PDB entry 6RDI | electron microscopy, 3.20 A resolution | chains P and U of the 31 polymer chains in the assembly

[Chain P]
Molecule: Mitochondrial ATP synthase subunit OSCP
Source organism: Polytomella sp. Pringsheim 198.80
Reference sequence: D8V7I1 (D8V7I1_9CHLO); residue numbers follow UniProt; this construct covers 1-229
Chain sequence (229 residues; row label = number of the first residue in the row):
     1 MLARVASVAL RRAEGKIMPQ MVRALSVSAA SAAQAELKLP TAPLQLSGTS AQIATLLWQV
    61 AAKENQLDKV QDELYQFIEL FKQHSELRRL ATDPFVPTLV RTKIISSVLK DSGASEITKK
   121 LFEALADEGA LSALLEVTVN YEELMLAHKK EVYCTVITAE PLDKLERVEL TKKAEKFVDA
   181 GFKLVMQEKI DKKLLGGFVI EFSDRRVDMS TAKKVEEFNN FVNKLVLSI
Not modelled in the structure: 1-36

[Chain U]
Molecule: ATP synthase subunit alpha
Source organism: Polytomella sp. Pringsheim 198.80
Reference sequence: A0ZW40 (A0ZW40_9CHLO); residue numbers follow UniProt; this construct covers 1-562
Chain sequence (562 residues; each row starts with the number of its first residue):
     1 MRSPAAFVAR SGLFKASLGQ SNWAQKAEQM MASVTRTFAA DAKALDELRK PKFSSKYLIQ
    61 HVSQKLIPAV KEWEKSYQPP VIHLGRVLSV GDGIARVYGL KSVQAGELVC FDSGVKGMAL
   121 NLQADHVGVV VFGNDSVIHQ GDLVYRTGQI VNVPIGPGTL GRVTDGLGQP IDGKGPLTNV
   181 RSSLVEVKAP GIIARQSVRE PLFTGVKAVD ALVPIGRGQR ELIIGDRQTG KTAVAIDAII
   241 HQKNCNEQVP KAQRVYCVYV AVGQKRSTVA QLVKLFTQTG AMRYTIMVSA TASDAAPLQF
   301 LAPYSGCAMA EYFRDTGKHG LIIYDDLSKQ SVAYRQMSLL LRRPPGREAF PGDVFYLHSR
   361 LLERAAKLSK ELGGGSLTAF PVIETQAGDV SAYIATNVIS ITDGQIFLET ELFYKGIRPA
   421 LNVGLSVSRV GSAAQFPGMK QVAGTLKLEL AQYREVAAFA QFGSDLDAAT QYVLERGARL
   481 TEMLKQKQFA PIPIERQTVA VYAATKGFLD KVRVQDIVAA EEAVISQVNP AVFKILKANG
   541 KITPALDAHL KAELRKVKLP GA
Not modelled in the structure: 1-39
Construct notes: conflict R266 (Lys in A0ZW40)
Ion coordination: Mg2+: T232 (together with ATP)
Ligand contacts: ATP (adenosine-5'-triphosphate): D226, R227, Q228, T229, G230, K231, T232, A233, E384, F413, R418, P419, Q486, K487, Q488

[How chain P and chain U interact]
Contacting residue pairs - 66 pairs, chain P then chain U:
  K69(P) - Y57(U)
  D72(P) - F53(U)
  D72(P) - S55(U)
  D72(P) - Y57(U)  hydrogen bond
  E73(P) - Y57(U)  hydrogen bond
  Y75(P) - K52(U)
  Y75(P) - F53(U)  hydrophobic
  Q76(P) - S55(U)  hydrogen bond (side chain-backbone)
  Q76(P) - K56(U)
  Q76(P) - Y57(U)
  Q76(P) - L58(U)  hydrogen bond (side chain-backbone)
  Q76(P) - I59(U)  hydrogen bond (side chain-backbone)
  F77(P) - L58(U)  hydrophobic
  I78(P) - L48(U)
  E79(P) - P51(U)
  E79(P) - F53(U)
  E79(P) - I59(U)
  L80(P) - L58(U)  hydrophobic
  L80(P) - I59(U)  hydrophobic
  L80(P) - V62(U)  hydrophobic
  K82(P) - R49(U)
  Q83(P) - I59(U)
  Q83(P) - S63(U)
  H84(P) - S63(U)  hydrogen bond
  E86(P) - L66(U)
  L87(P) - L66(U)  hydrophobic
  R89(P) - Y77(U)
  R89(P) - Q78(U)  hydrogen bond (side chain-backbone)
  R89(P) - P79(U)
  R89(P) - P80(U)
  L90(P) - Y77(U)
  P94(P) - L88(U)  hydrophobic
  P94(P) - Y98(U)
  F95(P) - Q78(U)
  F95(P) - R86(U)
  F95(P) - V87(U)
  F95(P) - L88(U)  hydrophobic
  F95(P) - Y98(U)  hydrophobic
  V96(P) - Y77(U)  hydrophobic
  P97(P) - S76(U)
  L99(P) - W73(U)  hydrophobic
  V100(P) - W73(U)  hydrophobic
  V100(P) - S76(U)
  V100(P) - Y77(U)  hydrophobic
  K103(P) - W73(U)
  I104(P) - A69(U)
  I104(P) - W73(U)
  V108(P) - H61(U)  hydrogen bond (backbone-side chain)
  V108(P) - V62(U)
  V108(P) - K65(U)
  V108(P) - L66(U)  hydrophobic
  K110(P) - H61(U)
  K110(P) - K65(U)
  S112(P) - Y57(U)
  S112(P) - L58(U)
  S112(P) - H61(U)
  G113(P) - Y57(U)
  G113(P) - L58(U)
  L135(P) - L45(U)
  E136(P) - A40(U)
  T138(P) - L48(U)
  V139(P) - A44(U)
  V139(P) - L45(U)  hydrophobic
  V139(P) - L48(U)  hydrophobic
  N140(P) - A40(U)
  E142(P) - L48(U)
Other interface residues (no listed pair), chain P (39 interface residues in all): T92, D93, S107, L109, E143
Other interface residues (no listed pair), chain U (32 interface residues in all): V70, Q140, G141

[In short]
39 residues of chain P face 32 of chain U across their interface; the contacts include 8 hydrogen bonds. Among
the polar pairs are D72(P)-Y57(U), E73(P)-Y57(U) and Q76(P)-S55(U). Chain U binds ATP.
Chain P is Mitochondrial ATP synthase subunit OSCP and chain U is ATP synthase subunit alpha, both from
Polytomella sp. Pringsheim 198.80; the structure, Cryo-EM structure of Polytomella F-ATP synthase, Rotary
substate 1A, monomer-masked refinement, was determined by electron microscopy (same publication as 6RD4, 6RD5,
6RD6, 6RD7, 6RD8, 6RD9 and 46 further entries).
